3WD1 - chain A; structure by X-ray diffraction, 2.30 A resolution.

[Chain A]
Name: Chitinase B
Organism: Serratia marcescens
Notes: EC 3.2.1.14
UniProt: P11797 (CHIB_SERMA); residue numbers follow UniProt; this construct covers 2-499
Chain sequence (503 residues; numbered -3 to 499; the number before each row is that of its first residue; numbers below 1 keep their minus sign (Asp-3 is residue -3)):
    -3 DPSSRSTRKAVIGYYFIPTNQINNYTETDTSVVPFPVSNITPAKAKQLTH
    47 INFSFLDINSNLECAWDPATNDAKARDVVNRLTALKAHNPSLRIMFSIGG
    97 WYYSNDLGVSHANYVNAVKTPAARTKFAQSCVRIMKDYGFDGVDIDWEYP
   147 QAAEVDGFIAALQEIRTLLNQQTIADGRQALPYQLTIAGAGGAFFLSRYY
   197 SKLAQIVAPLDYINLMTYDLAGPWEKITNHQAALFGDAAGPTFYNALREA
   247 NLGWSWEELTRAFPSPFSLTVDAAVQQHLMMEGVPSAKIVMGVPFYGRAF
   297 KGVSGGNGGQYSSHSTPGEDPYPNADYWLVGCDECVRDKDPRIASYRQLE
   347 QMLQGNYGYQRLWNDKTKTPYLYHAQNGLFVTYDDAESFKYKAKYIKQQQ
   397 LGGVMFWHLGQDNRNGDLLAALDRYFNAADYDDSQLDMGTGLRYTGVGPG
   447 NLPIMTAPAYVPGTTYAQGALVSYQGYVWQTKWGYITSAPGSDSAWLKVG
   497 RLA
Not modelled in the structure: -3 to 1, 499
Disulfide bonds: Cys328-Cys331
Differences from the reference sequence: expression tag (-3 to 1)
Residues lining bound ligands:
  - phosphite ion (PO3): Phe190, Phe191, Arg194
  - ST7 (N,N-dibenzyl-N~5~-[N-(methylcarbamoyl)carbamimidoyl]-N~2~-{[5-({[(E)-(quinolin-4-ylmethylidene)amino]oxy}methyl)-1H-1,2,3-triazol-1-yl]acetyl}-L-ornithinamide): Tyr10, Phe12, Phe51, Trp97, Asp142, Glu144, Ala184, Phe191, Met212, Tyr214, Asp215, Pro219, Trp220, Tyr292, Arg294, Gly314, Glu315, Asp316, Asp336, Arg338, Ile339, Trp403
Swiss-Prot annotation at these positions:
  - active site: Glu144 (Proton donor)
  - binding site (chitin): Asp68, Ala69, Gly95 to Tyr98, Tyr145, Met212 to Asp215, Trp403
From the paper describing this entry:
  - binding site for ST7: Phe12, Phe51, Trp97, Pro219, Trp220, Tyr292, Arg294, Asp336, Arg338, Ile339, Trp403

[In short]
Bound to chain A: phosphite ion and compound ST7. UniProt lists active-site residue Glu144 and 12
chitin-binding residues. The paper reports a binding site for ST7 at Phe12, Phe51 and Trp97 among others.
Chain A is Chitinase B (Serratia marcescens); the structure, Serratia marcescens Chitinase B complexed with
syn-triazole inhibitor, was determined by X-ray diffraction, deposited together with 3WD0, 3WD2, 3WD3 and
3WD4.
